Entry 6BB4 (X-ray diffraction, 2.10 A resolution); this record covers chains L and H of the 3 polymer chains in the assembly.

Chain L:
Molecule: Mouse monoclonal antibody C5.2 Fab light chain
Organism: Mus musculus
Notes: antibody fragment or engineered binder
Amino-acid sequence (213 residues; numbered 1 to 213; the number before each row is that of its first residue):
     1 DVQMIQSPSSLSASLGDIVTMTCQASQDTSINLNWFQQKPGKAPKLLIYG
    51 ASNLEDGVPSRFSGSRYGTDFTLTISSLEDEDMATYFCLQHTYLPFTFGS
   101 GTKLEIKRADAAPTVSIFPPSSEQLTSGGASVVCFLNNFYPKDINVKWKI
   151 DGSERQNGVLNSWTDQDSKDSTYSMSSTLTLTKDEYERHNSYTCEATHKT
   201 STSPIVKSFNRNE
Not modelled in the structure: 212-213
Disulfide bonds: Cys-23/Cys-88, Cys-134/Cys-194

Chain H:
Molecule: Mouse monoclonal antibody C5.2 Fab heavy chain
Organism: Mus musculus
Notes: antibody fragment or engineered binder
Amino-acid sequence (220 residues; numbered 1 to 218 plus 4 insertion-coded residues; 2 numbers in that range are skipped by the numbering (no residue carries them; nothing is unmodelled there); the number before each row is that of its first residue; a row labelled like 82a-82c holds insertion residues (82a, then the next letters in order)):
     1 QVQLQQSDAELVKPGASVKISCKASGYTFTDRTIHWVKQRPEQGLEWIGY
    51 IY
   52a P
    53 GDDSTKYNDMFKAKATLTADKSSNTAYMQL
82a-82c NSL
    83 TSDDSAVYFCARRGTM
   101 DYWGQGTSVTVSSAKTTPPSVYPLAPGSAAQTNSMVTLGCLVKGYFPEPV
   151 TVTWNSGSLSSGVHTFPAVLQSDLYTLSSSVTVPSSTWPSETVTCNVAHP
   201 ASSTKVDKKIVPRDCGCK
Not modelled in the structure: 215-218
Disulfide bonds: Cys-22/Cys-92, Cys-140/Cys-195

Interface between chain L and chain H:
Residue-residue contacts - 62 pairs, chain L then chain H:
  Asn-34(L) / Thr-97(H)  hydrogen bond
  Phe-36(L) / Thr-97(H)
  Phe-36(L) / Met-98(H)
  Phe-36(L) / Trp-103(H)
  Gln-38(L) / Gln-39(H)  hydrogen bond
  Gln-38(L) / Phe-91(H)
  Ala-43(L) / Gly-104(H)
  Pro-44(L) / Trp-103(H)  hydrophobic
  Leu-46(L) / Asp-101(H)
  Tyr-49(L) / Thr-97(H)
  Phe-87(L) / Leu-45(H)  hydrophobic
  Leu-89(L) / Gly-96(H)
  Leu-89(L) / Met-98(H)  hydrophobic
  His-91(L) / Gly-96(H)
  His-91(L) / Thr-97(H)
  Leu-94(L) / Trp-47(H)  hydrophobic
  Leu-94(L) / Lys-58(H)
  Pro-95(L) / Trp-47(H)  hydrophobic
  Pro-95(L) / Asn-60(H)
  Phe-96(L) / His-35(H)
  Phe-96(L) / Trp-47(H)
  Phe-96(L) / Gly-96(H)
  Phe-96(L) / Met-98(H)  hydrophobic
  Phe-98(L) / Val-37(H)  hydrophobic
  Phe-98(L) / Leu-45(H)  hydrophobic
  Phe-98(L) / Trp-47(H)
  Phe-98(L) / Met-98(H)  hydrophobic
  Ser-116(L) / Thr-137(H)
  Phe-118(L) / Leu-124(H)
  Phe-118(L) / Ala-125(H)
  Phe-118(L) / Pro-126(H)
  Phe-118(L) / Thr-137(H)
  Pro-119(L) / Arg-213(H)  hydrogen bond (backbone-side chain)
  Pro-120(L) / Arg-213(H)  hydrogen bond (backbone-side chain)
  Ser-121(L) / Tyr-122(H)
  Ser-121(L) / Pro-123(H)
  Glu-123(L) / Val-121(H)
  Glu-123(L) / Lys-208(H)  salt bridge
  Gln-124(L) / Tyr-122(H)
  Ser-127(L) / Tyr-122(H)
  Ser-131(L) / Leu-141(H)
  Val-133(L) / Leu-124(H)  hydrophobic
  Phe-135(L) / Phe-166(H)  hydrophobic
  Phe-135(L) / Ser-178(H)
  Phe-135(L) / Ser-179(H)
  Phe-135(L) / Ser-180(H)
  Asn-137(L) / His-164(H)
  Asn-137(L) / Phe-166(H)
  Asn-137(L) / Ser-180(H)  hydrogen bond
  Asn-138(L) / His-164(H)  hydrogen bond
  Leu-160(L) / Val-169(H)  hydrophobic
  Leu-160(L) / Gln-171(H)
  Asn-161(L) / Val-169(H)
  Ser-162(L) / Phe-166(H)
  Ser-162(L) / Pro-167(H)  hydrogen bond (side chain-backbone)
  Trp-163(L) / Pro-167(H)
  Thr-164(L) / Phe-166(H)
  Ser-174(L) / His-164(H)  hydrogen bond
  Ser-174(L) / Phe-166(H)
  Met-175(L) / Phe-166(H)
  Ser-176(L) / Phe-166(H)
  Ser-176(L) / Ser-178(H)  hydrogen bond
Interface residues without a listed pair, chain L (39 interface residues in all): Lys-42, Glu-55, Asp-167, Thr-180
Interface residues without a listed pair, chain H (40 interface residues in all): Glu-46, Tyr-50, Gln-105, Gly-127, Leu-138, Gly-139, Lys-143, Thr-165

Summary:
The interface between chain L and chain H involves 39 residues on one side and 40 on the other; the contacts
include 9 hydrogen bonds and 1 salt bridge. Polar pairs include Glu-123(L)/Lys-208(H), Asn-34(L)/Thr-97(H) and
Gln-38(L)/Gln-39(H).
Chain L is Mouse monoclonal antibody C5.2 Fab light chain and chain H is Mouse monoclonal antibody C5.2 Fab
heavy chain, both from Mus musculus; the structure, Fab/epitope complex of mouse monoclonal antibody C5.2
targeting a phospho-tau epitope, was determined by X-ray diffraction.
